Entry 4JUS (X-ray diffraction, 2.50 A resolution); this record covers chains A and B of the 4 polymer chains in the assembly.

Chain A (and B):
Name: Heat shock protein beta-6
From: Homo sapiens
Notes: chain B of this document is another copy of the same molecule, construct and numbering; everything in this record applies to it too
UniProt: O14558 (HSPB6_HUMAN); residues 57-160 here = UniProt positions 57-160
Sequence (104 residues; numbered 57 to 160; the number before each row is that of its first residue):
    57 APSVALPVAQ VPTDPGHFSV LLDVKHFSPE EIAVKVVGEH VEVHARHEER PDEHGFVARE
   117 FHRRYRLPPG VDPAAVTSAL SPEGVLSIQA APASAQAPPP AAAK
Unresolved in the structure: 57-58, 68-73, 149-160 (chain B: 57-65, 155-160)

How chain A and chain B interact:
Residue-residue contacts (29; chain A residue first):
  Glu105(A) - Arg120(B)  salt bridge
  Asp108(A) - Arg119(B)  salt bridge
  His110(A) - Arg119(B)
  His110(A) - Tyr121(B)
  Gly111(A) - Arg120(B)
  Phe112(A) - His118(B)
  Phe112(A) - Arg119(B)
  Phe112(A) - Arg120(B)  hydrogen bond (backbone-backbone)
  Val113(A) - His118(B)
  Val113(A) - Arg119(B)
  Ala114(A) - Phe117(B)
  Ala114(A) - His118(B)  hydrogen bond (backbone-backbone)
  Arg115(A) - Glu116(B)
  Arg115(A) - Arg119(B)
  Glu116(A) - Arg115(B)
  Glu116(A) - Glu116(B)  hydrogen bond (backbone-backbone)
  Phe117(A) - Ala114(B)
  His118(A) - Phe112(B)
  His118(A) - Val113(B)
  His118(A) - Ala114(B)  hydrogen bond (backbone-backbone)
  Arg119(A) - Asp108(B)  salt bridge
  Arg119(A) - His110(B)
  Arg119(A) - Phe112(B)
  Arg119(A) - Val113(B)
  Arg119(A) - Arg115(B)
  Arg120(A) - Glu105(B)  salt bridge
  Arg120(A) - Gly111(B)
  Arg120(A) - Phe112(B)  hydrogen bond (backbone-backbone)
  Tyr121(A) - His110(B)

Overview:
Chain A and chain B each contribute 14 residues to their interface, with 5 hydrogen bonds and 4 salt bridges.
Polar contacts include Glu105(A)-Arg120(B), Asp108(A)-Arg119(B) and Phe112(A)-Arg120(B).
Both chains are Heat shock protein beta-6 (Homo sapiens). Entry 4JUS (Crystal structure of a fragment of Human
HSPB6) was determined by X-ray diffraction, deposited together with 4JUT.
